PDB entry 8DD2 | electron microscopy, 2.90 A resolution | chains D and K of the 9 polymer chains in the assembly

== Chain D ==
Molecule: Gamma-aminobutyric acid receptor subunit alpha-1
From: Homo sapiens
UniProt: P14867 (GBRA1_HUMAN); residues 1-312 here correspond to UniProt positions 28-339 (UniProt number = residue number + 27)
Chain sequence (358 residues; each row starts with the number of its first residue):
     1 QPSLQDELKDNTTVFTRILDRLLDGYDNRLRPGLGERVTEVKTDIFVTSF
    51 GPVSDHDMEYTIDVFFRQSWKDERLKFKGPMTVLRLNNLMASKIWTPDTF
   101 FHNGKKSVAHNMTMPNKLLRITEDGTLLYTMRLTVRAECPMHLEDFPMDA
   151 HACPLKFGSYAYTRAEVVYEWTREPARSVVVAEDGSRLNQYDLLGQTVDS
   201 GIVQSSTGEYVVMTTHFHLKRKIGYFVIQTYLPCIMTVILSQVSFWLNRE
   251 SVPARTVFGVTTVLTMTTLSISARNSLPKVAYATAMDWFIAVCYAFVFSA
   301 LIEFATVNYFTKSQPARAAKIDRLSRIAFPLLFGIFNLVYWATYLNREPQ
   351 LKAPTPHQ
Disordered / not traced: 1-9, 348-358
Construct notes: expression tag (313-358)
Swiss-Prot annotation at these positions:
  - binding site (4-aminobutanoate): Arg67, Thr130
  - binding site (3alpha-hydroxy-5alpha-pregnan-11,20-dione): Trp246
  - glycosylation (N-linked (GlcNAc...) asparagine): Asn11, Asn111
Disulfide bonds: Cys139-Cys153
Covalent attachments: N-acetylglucosamine (NAG) linked to Asn111
Residues lining bound ligands:
  - gamma-amino-butanoic acid (ABU): Phe65, Arg67, Leu118, Thr130
  - Zolpidem (R5R), molecule 1: Phe100, His102, Ser159, Val203, Gln204, Ser205, Ser206, Thr207, Tyr210
  - Zolpidem (R5R), molecule 2: Ile228, Gln229, Leu232, Pro233, Met236, Thr237, Leu240, Thr265, Leu269
Reported in the primary citation:
  - binding site for Zolpidem: His102, Ser205, Thr207, Tyr210, Pro233
  - mutagenesis - G201E, S205C (7-fold): decreased binding to Zolpidem (citing earlier work)
  - mutagenesis - H102R: decreased binding to Zolpidem (from molecular simulation)
  - mutagenesis - T163P: unchanged binding to Zolpidem (from molecular simulation)
  - specificity-determining residues: Val203 (by similarity / conservation)
  - specificity-determining residues: Gly201, Ser205 (citing earlier work)

== Chain K ==
Molecule: IgG2b Fab Heavy Chain
From: Mus musculus
Notes: antibody fragment or engineered binder
Chain sequence (454 residues; each row starts with the number of its first residue):
     1 EVQLQQSGAELVKPGASVKLSCTASGFNIKDTYMYWVKQRPEQGLEWIGR
    51 IDPANGDTKYDPKFQGKATITTDTFSNTAYLQLSSLTSEDTAVYYCARKG
   101 LRWAMDYWGQGTSVTVSTAKTTPPSVYPLAPGCGDTTGSSVTLGCLVKGY
   151 FPESVTVTWNSGSLSSSVHTFPALLQSGLYTMSSSVTVPSSTWPSQTVTC
   201 SVAHPASSTTVDKKLEPSGPISTINPCPPCKECHKCPAPNLEGGPSVFIF
   251 PPNIKDVLMISLTPKVTCVVVDVSEDDPDVQISWFVNNVEVHTAQTQTHR
   301 EDYNSTIRVVSTLPIQHQDWMSGKEFKCKVNNKDLPSPIERTISKIKGLV
   351 RAPQVYILPPPAEQLSRKDVSLTCLVVGFNPGDISVEWTSNGHTEENYKD
   401 TAPVLDSDGSYFIYSKLNMKTSKWEKTDSFSCNVRHEGLKNYYLKKTISR
   451 SPGK
Disordered / not traced: 1, 119-454
Disulfide bonds: Cys22-Cys96

== Chain D / chain K interface ==
Pairs across the interface (16; chain D residue first):
  Asp124(D) - Lys30(K)
  Glu170(D) - Lys99(K)
  Glu170(D) - Leu101(K)
  Glu170(D) - Arg102(K)
  Glu170(D) - Trp103(K)
  Trp171(D) - Trp103(K)  hydrogen bond (backbone-side chain)
  Thr172(D) - Tyr33(K)  hydrogen bond (backbone-side chain)
  Thr172(D) - Trp103(K)
  Arg173(D) - Tyr33(K)
  Arg173(D) - Trp103(K)
  Glu174(D) - Tyr33(K)
  Glu174(D) - Tyr35(K)
  Glu174(D) - Arg50(K)  salt bridge
  Glu174(D) - Trp103(K)
  Arg177(D) - Arg50(K)
  Ser200(D) - Arg102(K)  hydrogen bond (backbone-side chain)
Interface residues without a listed pair, chain D (11 interface residues in all): Lys71, Pro175, Asp199
Interface residues without a listed pair, chain K (10 interface residues in all): Asp31, Lys59

== In short ==
Chain D and chain K form an interface of 11 and 10 residues respectively; the contacts include 3 hydrogen
bonds and 1 salt bridge. Polar contacts include Glu174(D)-Arg50(K), Trp171(D)-Trp103(K) and
Thr172(D)-Tyr33(K). From the paper: a binding site for Zolpidem at His102(D), Ser205(D) and Thr207(D) among
others; G201E, S205C and H102R of chain D reduce binding to Zolpidem.
Here chain D is Gamma-aminobutyric acid receptor subunit alpha-1 (Homo sapiens) and chain K is IgG2b Fab Heavy
Chain (Mus musculus). Entry 8DD2 (Human GABAA receptor alpha1-beta2-gamma2 subtype in complex with GABA plus
Zolpidem) was determined by electron microscopy (same publication as 8DD3).
